Entry 5O8F (X-ray diffraction, 3.20 A resolution); this record covers chains A and O of the 10 polymer chains in the assembly.

== Chain A ==
Name: Gamma-aminobutyric acid receptor subunit beta-3, Gamma-aminobutyric acid receptor subunit alpha-5
Source organism: Homo sapiens
UniProt: chimeric construct of P28472, P31644: residues 1-229 from P28472 (GBRB3_HUMAN) positions 26-246 (offset varies); residues 230-315 from P31644 positions 261-346 (UniProt number = residue number + 31); residues 393-431 from P31644 positions 424-462 (UniProt number = residue number + 31)
Amino-acid sequence (367 residues; numbered -2 to 442; 78 numbers in that range are skipped by the numbering (no residue carries them; nothing is unmodelled there); the number before each row is that of its first residue; numbers below 1 keep their minus sign (Glu-2 is residue -2)):
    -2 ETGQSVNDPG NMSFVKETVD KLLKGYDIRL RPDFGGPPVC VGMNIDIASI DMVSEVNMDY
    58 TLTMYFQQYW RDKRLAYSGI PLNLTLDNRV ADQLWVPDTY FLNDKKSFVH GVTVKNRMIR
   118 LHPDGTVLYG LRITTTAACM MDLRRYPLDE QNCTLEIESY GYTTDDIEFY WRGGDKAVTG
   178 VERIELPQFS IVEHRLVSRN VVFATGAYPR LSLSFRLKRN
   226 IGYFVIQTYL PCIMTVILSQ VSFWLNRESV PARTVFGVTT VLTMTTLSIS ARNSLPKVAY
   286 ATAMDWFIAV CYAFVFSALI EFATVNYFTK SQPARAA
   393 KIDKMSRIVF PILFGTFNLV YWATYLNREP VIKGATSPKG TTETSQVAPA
Disordered / not traced: -2 to 8, 419-442
Differences from the reference sequence: expression tag (-2 to 0, 432-442); linker (316-322); conflict Ile404 (Val435 in P31644)
UniProt features mapped onto this chain:
  - binding site (benzamidine): Asp95 to Tyr97, Glu155 to Tyr157, Phe200
  - binding site (4-aminobutanoate): Tyr97, Glu155, Tyr157, Thr202
  - binding site (histamine): Tyr97, Ser156, Tyr157, Thr202
  - glycosylation (N-linked (GlcNAc...) asparagine): Asn8, Asn80, Asn149
Disulfides: Cys136-Cys150
Covalent attachments: N-acetylglucosamine (NAG) linked to Asn80; glycan linked to Asn149
Ligand contacts:
  - Pregnanolone (P9N), molecule 1: Ile242, Gln245, Val246, Trp249, Pro403
  - Pregnanolone (P9N), molecule 2: Ile305, Ala308, Thr309, Tyr312
Reported in the primary citation:
  - binding site for Pregnanolone: Ile242, Gln245, Val246, Trp249, Ile305, Thr309
  - mutagenesis - Q245L (EC50 > 30 uM), Q245W (EC50 > 30 uM): decreased binding to Pregnanolone
  - conformationally variable residues (helix shift, loop rearrangement, side-chain flip): Gln245, Val246, Trp249, Leu250 to Val255, Pro256
  - post-translational modification sites: Asn149
  - mutagenesis - V246A/T287K, W249L/T287K: decreased signaling in response to Pregnanolone

== Chain O ==
Name: Nanobody Nb25
Source organism: Lama glama
Notes: antibody fragment or engineered binder
Amino-acid sequence (125 residues; each row starts with the number of its first residue):
     1 QVQLQESGGG LVQAGGSLRL SCAASGHTFN YPIMGWFRQA PGKEREFVGA ISWSGGSTSY
    61 ADSVKDRFTI SRDNAKNTVY LEMNNLKPED TAVYYCAAKG RYSGGLYYPT NYDYWGQGTQ
   121 VTVSS
Disulfides: Cys22-Cys96

== Interface between chain A and chain O ==
Pairs across the interface (17; chain A residue first):
  Lys173(A) with Asp62(O), salt bridge; Tyr107(O)
  Val178(A) with Ser57(O)
  Glu179(A) with Ser52(O), hydrogen bond (backbone-side chain); Ser57(O); Ser59(O); Leu106(O)
  Arg180(A) with Ile33(O); Arg101(O); Gly104(O), hydrogen bond (side chain-backbone)
  Ile181(A) with Ser52(O)
  Glu182(A) with Trp53(O); Arg101(O), salt bridge
  Ser187(A) with Ser54(O)
  Ile188(A) with Gly56(O); Ser57(O), hydrogen bond (backbone-backbone)
  Val189(A) with Gly56(O)
Other interface residues (no listed pair), chain O (18 interface residues in all): Phe29, Pro32, Thr58, Tyr60, Lys99, Gly105

== Summary ==
Chain A and chain O form an interface of 9 and 18 residues respectively, with 3 hydrogen bonds and 2 salt
bridges. Polar contacts include Lys173(A)-Asp62(O), Glu182(A)-Arg101(O) and Glu179(A)-Ser52(O). The paper
reports a binding site for Pregnanolone at Ile242(A), Gln245(A) and Val246(A) among others; Q245L and Q245W of
chain A reduce binding to Pregnanolone; 4 substitutions were tested in all.
Here chain A is Gamma-aminobutyric acid receptor subunit beta-3, Gamma-aminobutyric acid receptor subunit
alpha-5 (Homo sapiens) and chain O is Nanobody Nb25 (Lama glama). Entry 5O8F (Structure of a chimaeric
beta3-alpha5 GABAA receptor in complex with nanobody Nb25 and pregnanolone) was determined by X-ray
diffraction (same publication as 5OJM).
